PDB entry 2DQM | X-ray diffraction, 1.60 A resolution | chain A

Chain A:
Protein: Aminopeptidase N
Organism: Escherichia coli
Notes: EC 3.4.11.2
Reference sequence: P04825 (AMPN_ECOLI); residue numbers follow UniProt; this construct covers 1-870
Sequence (870 residues; numbered 1 to 870; the number before each row is that of its first residue):
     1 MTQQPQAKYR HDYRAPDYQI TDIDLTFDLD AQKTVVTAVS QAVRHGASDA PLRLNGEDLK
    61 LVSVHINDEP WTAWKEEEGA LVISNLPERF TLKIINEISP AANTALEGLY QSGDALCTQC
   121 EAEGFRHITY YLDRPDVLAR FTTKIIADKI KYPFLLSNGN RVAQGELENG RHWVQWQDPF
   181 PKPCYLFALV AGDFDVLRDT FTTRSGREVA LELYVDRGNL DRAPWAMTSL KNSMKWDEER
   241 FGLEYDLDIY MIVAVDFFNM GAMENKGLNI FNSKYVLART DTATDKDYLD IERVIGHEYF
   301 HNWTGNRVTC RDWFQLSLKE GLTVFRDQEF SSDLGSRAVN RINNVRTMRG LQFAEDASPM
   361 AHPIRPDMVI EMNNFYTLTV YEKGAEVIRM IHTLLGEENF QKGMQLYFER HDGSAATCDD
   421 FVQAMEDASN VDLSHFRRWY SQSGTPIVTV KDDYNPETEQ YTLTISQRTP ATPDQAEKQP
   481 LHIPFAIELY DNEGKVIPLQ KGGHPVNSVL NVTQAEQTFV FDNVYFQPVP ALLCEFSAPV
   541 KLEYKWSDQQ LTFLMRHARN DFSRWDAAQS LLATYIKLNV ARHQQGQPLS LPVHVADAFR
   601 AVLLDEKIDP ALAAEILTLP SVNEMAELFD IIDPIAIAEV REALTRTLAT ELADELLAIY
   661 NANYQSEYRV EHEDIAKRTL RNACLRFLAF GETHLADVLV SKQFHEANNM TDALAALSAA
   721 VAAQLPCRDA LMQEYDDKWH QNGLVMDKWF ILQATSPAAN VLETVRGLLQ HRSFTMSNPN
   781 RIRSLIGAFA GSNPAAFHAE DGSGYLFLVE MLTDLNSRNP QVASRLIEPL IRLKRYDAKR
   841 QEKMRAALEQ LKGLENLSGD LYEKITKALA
Disordered / not traced: 1-3
Ion coordination: Zn2+: His-297, His-301, Glu-320 (together with bestatin)
Small-molecule neighbours: bestatin (BES; 2-(3-amino-2-hydroxy-4-phenyl-butyrylamino)-4-methyl-pentanoic acid): Gln-119, Glu-121, Ala-122, Met-260, Gly-261, Ala-262, Met-263, Glu-264, Arg-293, Val-294, His-297, Glu-298, His-301, Lys-319, Glu-320, Asp-327, Asn-373, Tyr-376, Tyr-381
Curated features (UniProtKB/Swiss-Prot):
  - active site: Glu-298 (Proton acceptor)
  - binding site (substrate): Glu-121, Gly-261 to Asn-265
  - binding site (Zn(2+)): His-297, His-301, Glu-320
  - site: Tyr-381 (Transition state stabilizer)

Summary:
Bound to chain A: bestatin. The Zn2+ site is built by His-297, His-301 and Glu-320. Curated annotation
(UniProt) lists active-site residue Glu-298, 6 substrate-binding residues and 3 Zn2+-binding residues.
Chain A is Aminopeptidase N (Escherichia coli); the structure, Crystal Structure of Aminopeptidase N complexed
with bestatin, was determined by X-ray diffraction (same publication as 2DQ6).
